Entry 6R4O (electron microscopy, 4.20 A resolution (low resolution: residue-level contacts below are approximate; hydrogen-bond / salt-bridge calls are withheld)); this record covers chains A and B.

# Chain A
Name: Adenylate cyclase 9
From: Bos taurus
UniProtKB: E1BM79 (E1BM79_BOVIN); residue numbers follow UniProt; this construct covers 1-1250
Chain sequence (1533 residues; row label = number of the first residue in the row):
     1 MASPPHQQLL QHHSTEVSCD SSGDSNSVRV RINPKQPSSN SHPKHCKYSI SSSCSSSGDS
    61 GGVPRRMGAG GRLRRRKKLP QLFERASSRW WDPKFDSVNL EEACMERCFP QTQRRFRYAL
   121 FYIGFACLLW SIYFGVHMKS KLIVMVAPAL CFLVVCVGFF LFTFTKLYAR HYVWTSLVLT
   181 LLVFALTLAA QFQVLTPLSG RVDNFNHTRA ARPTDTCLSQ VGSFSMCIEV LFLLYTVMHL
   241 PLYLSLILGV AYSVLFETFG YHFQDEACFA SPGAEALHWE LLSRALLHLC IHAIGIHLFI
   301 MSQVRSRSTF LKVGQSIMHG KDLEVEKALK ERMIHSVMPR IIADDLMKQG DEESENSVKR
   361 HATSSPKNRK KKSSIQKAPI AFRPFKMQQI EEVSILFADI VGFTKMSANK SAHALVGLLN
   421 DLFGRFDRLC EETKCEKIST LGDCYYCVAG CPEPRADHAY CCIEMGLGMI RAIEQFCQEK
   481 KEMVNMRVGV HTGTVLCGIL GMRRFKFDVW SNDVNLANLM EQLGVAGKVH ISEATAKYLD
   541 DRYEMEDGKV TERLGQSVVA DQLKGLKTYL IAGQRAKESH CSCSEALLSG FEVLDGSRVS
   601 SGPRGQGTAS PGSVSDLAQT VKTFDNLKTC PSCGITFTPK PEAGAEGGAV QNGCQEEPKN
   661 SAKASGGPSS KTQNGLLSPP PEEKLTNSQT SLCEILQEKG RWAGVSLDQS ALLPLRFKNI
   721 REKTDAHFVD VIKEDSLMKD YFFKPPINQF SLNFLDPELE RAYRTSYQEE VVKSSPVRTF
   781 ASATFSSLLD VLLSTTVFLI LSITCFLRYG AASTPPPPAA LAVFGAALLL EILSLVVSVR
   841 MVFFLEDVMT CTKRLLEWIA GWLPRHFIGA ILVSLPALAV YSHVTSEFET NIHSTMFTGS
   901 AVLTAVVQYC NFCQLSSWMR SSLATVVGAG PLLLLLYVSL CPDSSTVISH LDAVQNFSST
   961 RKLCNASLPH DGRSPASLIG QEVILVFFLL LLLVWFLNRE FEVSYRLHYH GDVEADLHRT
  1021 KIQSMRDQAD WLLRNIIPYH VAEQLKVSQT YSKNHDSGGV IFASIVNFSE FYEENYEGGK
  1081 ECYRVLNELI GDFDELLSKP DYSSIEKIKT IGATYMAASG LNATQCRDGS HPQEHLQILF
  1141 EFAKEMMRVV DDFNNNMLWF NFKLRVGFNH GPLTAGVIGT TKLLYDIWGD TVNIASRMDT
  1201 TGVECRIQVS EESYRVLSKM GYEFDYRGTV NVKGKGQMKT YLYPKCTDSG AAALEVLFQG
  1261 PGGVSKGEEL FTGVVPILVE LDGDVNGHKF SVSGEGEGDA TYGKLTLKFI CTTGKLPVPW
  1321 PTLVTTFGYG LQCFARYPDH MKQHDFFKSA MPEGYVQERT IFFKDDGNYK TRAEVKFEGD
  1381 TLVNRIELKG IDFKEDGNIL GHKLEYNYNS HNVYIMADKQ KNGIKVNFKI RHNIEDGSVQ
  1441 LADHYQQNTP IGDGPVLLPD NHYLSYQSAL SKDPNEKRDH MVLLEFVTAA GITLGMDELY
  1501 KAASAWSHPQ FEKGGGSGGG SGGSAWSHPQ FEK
Not modelled in the structure: 1-96, 198-216, 263-277, 360-379, 553-565, 575-779, 940-975, 1246-1533
Sequence notes: expression tag (1251-1533)
Metal / ion sites: Mn2+ site 1: Ile400 (together with ONM); Mn2+ site 2: Asp443 (together with ONM)
Ligand contacts:
  - forskolin (FOK): Val509, Trp510, Ser511, Val514, Asn515, Asn518, Phe1068, Tyr1083, Ile1111, Gly1112, Ala1113, Thr1114
  - ONM (3'-O-(N-methylanthraniloyl)-guanosine-5'-triphosphate): Asp399, Ile400, Val401, Gly402, Phe403, Thr404, Ser407, Leu415, Leu441, Gly442, Asp443, Phe1062, Met1116, Trp1188, Gly1189, Asp1190, Val1192, Asn1193

# Chain B
Name: Guanine nucleotide-binding protein G(s) subunit alpha isoforms short
From: Bos taurus
UniProtKB: P04896 (GNAS2_BOVIN); numbering as in UniProt; present here: 1-65, 88-394
Chain sequence (405 residues; each row starts with the number of its first residue; note: 22 numbers in that range are skipped by the numbering (no residue carries them; nothing is unmodelled there); a row labelled like 65A-65W holds insertion residues (65A, then the next letters in order)):
     1 MGCLGNSKTE DQRNEEKAQR EANKKIEKQL QKDKQVYRAT HRLLLLGAGE SGKSTIVKQM
    61 RILHV
65A-65W NGFNGGEGGEEDPNAAKSNSDGE
    88 KATKVQDIKN NLKEAIETIV AAMSNLVPPV ELANPENQFR VDYILSVMNV PDFDFPPEFY
   148 EHAKALWEDE GVRACYERSN EYQLIDCAQY FLDKIDVIKQ DDYVPSDQDL LRCRVLTSGI
   208 FETKFQVDKV NFHMFDVGGQ RDERRKWIQC FNDVTAIIFV VASSSYNMVI REDNQTNRLQ
   268 EALNLFKSIW NNRWLRTISV ILFLNKQDLL AEKVLAGKSK IEDYFPEFAR YTTPEDATPE
   328 PGEDPRVTRA KYFIRDEFLR ISTASGDGRH YCYPHFTCAV DTENIRRVFN DCRDIIQRMH
   388 LRQYELLGGH HHHHHHH
Not modelled in the structure: 1-27, 65A-65W, 391-404
Sequence notes: insertion (65F); conflict Asn65N (Gln78 in P04896), Lys65Q (Arg81 in P04896); expression tag (395-404)
Metal / ion sites: Mg2+: Ser54, Thr204 (together with GTP-gamma-S)
Ligand contacts: GTP-gamma-S (GSP; 5'-guanosine-diphosphate-monothiophosphate): Ala48, Gly49, Glu50, Ser51, Gly52, Lys53, Ser54, Thr55, Cys174, Leu198, Arg199, Cys200, Arg201, Val202, Thr204, Asp223, Val224, Gly225, Gly226, Gln227, Asn292, Lys293, Asp295, Leu296, Cys365, Ala366, Val367
Curated features (UniProtKB/Swiss-Prot):
  - region: Arg42 to Thr55 (G1 motif), Asp196 to Thr204 (G2 motif), Phe219 to Arg228 (G3 motif), Ile288 to Asp295 (G4 motif), Thr364 to Thr369 (G5 motif)
  - binding site (GTP): Gly47 to Thr55, Leu197 to Thr204, Asp223 to Gln227, Asn292 to Asp295, Ala366
  - binding site (Mg(2+)): Ser54, Thr204
  - modified residue: Ser352 (Phosphoserine)
  - lipidation: Gly2 (N-palmitoyl glycine), Cys3 (S-palmitoyl cysteine)
  - cross-link: Lys300 (Glycyl lysine isopeptide (Lys-Gly) (interchain with G-Cter in ubiquitin))

# Interface between chain A and chain B
Pairs across the interface (22):
  Ile380(A) - Arg283(B)
  Ala381(A) - Trp281(B)
  Phe382(A) - Phe238(B)
  Phe382(A) - Trp281(B)
  Phe1071(A) - Arg232(B)
  Glu1073(A) - Arg232(B)
  Glu1073(A) - Lys233(B)
  Tyr1076(A) - Glu209(B)
  Glu1081(A) - Gln236(B)
  Glu1081(A) - Asn239(B)
  Arg1084(A) - Asn239(B)
  Val1085(A) - Ile235(B)
  Asp1092(A) - Arg280(B)
  Phe1153(A) - Trp281(B)
  Asn1156(A) - Arg280(B)
  Asn1156(A) - Trp281(B)
  Met1157(A) - Ile235(B)
  Leu1158(A) - Arg231(B)
  Trp1159(A) - Arg228(B)
  Trp1159(A) - Arg231(B)
  Trp1159(A) - Glu268(B)
  Phe1160(A) - Arg232(B)
Also at the interface, not in a pair above, chain A (18 interface residues in all): Asp351, Glu1088
Also at the interface, not in a pair above, chain B (18 interface residues in all): Lys34, Ile207, Phe222, Trp234, Asn279

# Summary
Chain A and chain B each contribute 18 residues to their interface. Chain A binds compound ONM and forskolin.
Ligands of chain B: GTP-gamma-S. Ser54(B) and Thr204(B) form the Mg2+ site. UniProt lists 27 GTP-binding
residues and Mg2+-binding residues Ser54(B) and Thr204(B) on chain B.
Chain A is Adenylate cyclase 9 and chain B is Guanine nucleotide-binding protein G(s) subunit alpha isoforms
short, both from Bos taurus; the structure, Structure of a truncated adenylyl cyclase bound to MANT-GTP,
forskolin and an activated stimulatory Galphas protein, was determined by electron microscopy (same
publication as 6R3Q and 6R4P).
